3OD3 - chain A; structure by X-ray diffraction, 1.10 A resolution.

== Chain A ==
Molecule: Blue copper oxidase cueO
Organism: Escherichia coli
UniProt: P36649 (CUEO_ECOLI); residues 29-516 here = UniProt positions 29-516
Sequence (488 residues; each row starts with the number of its first residue):
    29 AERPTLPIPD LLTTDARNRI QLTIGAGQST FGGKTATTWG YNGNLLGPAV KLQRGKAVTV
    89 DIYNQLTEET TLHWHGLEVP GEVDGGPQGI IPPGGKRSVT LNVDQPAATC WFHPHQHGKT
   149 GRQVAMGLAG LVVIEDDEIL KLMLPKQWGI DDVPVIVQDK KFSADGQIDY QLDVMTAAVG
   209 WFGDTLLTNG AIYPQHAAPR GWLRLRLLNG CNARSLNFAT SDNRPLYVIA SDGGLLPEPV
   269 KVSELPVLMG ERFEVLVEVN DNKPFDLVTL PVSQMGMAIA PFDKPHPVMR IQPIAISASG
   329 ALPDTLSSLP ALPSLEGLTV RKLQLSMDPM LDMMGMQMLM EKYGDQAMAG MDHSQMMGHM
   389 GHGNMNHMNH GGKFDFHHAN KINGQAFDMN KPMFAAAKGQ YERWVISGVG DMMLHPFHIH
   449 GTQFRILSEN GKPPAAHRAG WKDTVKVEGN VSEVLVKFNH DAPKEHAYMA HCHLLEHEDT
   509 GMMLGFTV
Bound ions: Cu ion site 1: His-101, His-446 (together with 1,2-ethanediol); Cu ion site 2: His-103, His-141, His-501 (together with oxygen atom); Cu ion site 3: His-143, His-448, His-499 (together with oxygen atom); Cu ion site 4: His-443, Cys-500, His-505
Small-molecule neighbours: oxygen atom (O): His-101, His-103, His-141, His-143, His-446, His-448, His-499, His-501
Curated features (UniProtKB/Swiss-Prot):
  - binding site (Cu cation): His-101, His-103, His-141, His-143, His-443, His-446, His-448, His-499, Cys-500, His-501, His-505
  - mutagenesis: Glu-106 (E106F: Increases oxidase activity with ABTS as substrate), Gly-304 (G304K: Retains 20% of cuprous oxidase activity. Increases oxidase activity with ABTS as substrate. Shows dramatic conformational changes in methionine-rich helix and the relative regulatory loop), Met-355 (M355L: Almost loss of oxidase activity with 2,6-DMP as substrate. Loss of the copper tolerance phenotype), Pro-357 to His-406 (Retains only 10% of cuprous oxidase activity. 30-fold and 10-fold increase in activities with ABTS and pPD, respectively, in the absence of exogenous Cu(2+), but does not change these activities in ...), Asp-360 (D360A: Strong decrease in oxidase activity with 2,6-DMP as substrate. Loss of the copper tolerance phenotype), Asp-439 (D439A: Decrease in oxidase activity with 2,6-DMP as substrate), Met-441 (M441L: Strong decrease in oxidase activity with 2,6-DMP as substrate. Affects copper incorporation into the T1 copper site), Cys-500 to His-501 (Residual DMP oxidase activity and loss of resistance to copper. Decreases copper content), Cys-500 (C500S: Loss of cuprous oxidase activity)
What the authors report for this chain:
  - Cu ion coordination: His-443, Cys-500, His-505, Met-510
  - contacts within the chain: Asp-439/His-443 (hydrogen bond)
  - conformationally variable residues (order/disorder transition): Asp-380 to Gly-399, Gly-400 to Phe-402

== In short ==
Bound to chain A: oxygen atom. The Cu ion site 1 is built by His-101 and His-446. UniProt lists 11 Cu
cation-binding residues and 10 mutagenesis sites. From the paper: Cu ion coordination by His-443, Cys-500 and
His-505 among others; conformational variability at Asp-380 and Gly-400.
Chain A is Blue copper oxidase cueO (Escherichia coli); the structure, CueO at 1.1 A resolution including
residues in previously disordered region, was determined by X-ray diffraction, deposited together with 3NSC,
3NSD, 3NSF, 3NSY and 3NT0.
